PDB entry 5AO6 | X-ray diffraction, 3.36 A resolution | chain A

# Chain A
Molecule: C-type mannose receptor 2
Organism: Homo sapiens
Notes: fragment: domains 1-4
UniProtKB: Q9UBG0 (MRC2_HUMAN); residues 35-511 here = UniProt positions 35-511
Amino-acid sequence (491 residues; row label = number of the first residue in the row):
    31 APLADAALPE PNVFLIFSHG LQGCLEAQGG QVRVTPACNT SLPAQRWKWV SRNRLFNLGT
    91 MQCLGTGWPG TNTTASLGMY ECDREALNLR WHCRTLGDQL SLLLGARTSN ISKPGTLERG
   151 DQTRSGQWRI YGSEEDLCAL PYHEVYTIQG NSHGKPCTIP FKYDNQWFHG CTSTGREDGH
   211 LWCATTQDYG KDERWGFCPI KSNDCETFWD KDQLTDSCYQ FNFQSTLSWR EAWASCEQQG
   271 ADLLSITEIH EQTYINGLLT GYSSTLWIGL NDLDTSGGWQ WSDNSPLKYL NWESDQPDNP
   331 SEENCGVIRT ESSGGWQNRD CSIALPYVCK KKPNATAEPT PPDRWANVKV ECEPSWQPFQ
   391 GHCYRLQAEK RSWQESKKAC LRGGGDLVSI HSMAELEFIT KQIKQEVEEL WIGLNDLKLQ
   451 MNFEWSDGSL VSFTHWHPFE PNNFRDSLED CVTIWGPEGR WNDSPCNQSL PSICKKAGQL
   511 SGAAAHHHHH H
Not modelled in the structure: 31-39, 99-104, 138-154, 365-379, 508-521
Disulfide bonds: Cys54-Cys68, Cys93-Cys112, Cys123-Cys168, Cys187-Cys213, Cys201-Cys228, Cys235-Cys248, Cys266-Cys359, Cys335-Cys351, Cys382-Cys393, Cys410-Cys504, Cys481-Cys496
Construct notes: expression tag (31-34, 512-521)
Swiss-Prot annotation at these positions:
  - glycosylation (N-linked (GlcNAc...) asparagine): Asn69 (complex), Asn140, Asn364
  - mutagenesis: Asn472 (N472D: Reduced sugar-binding activity)
Reported in the primary citation:
  - mutagenesis - Q179N/N181T, Y193A, R206A/D208A, Y219A: abolished binding to gelatin
  - mutagenesis - Q179A, F253A, L288A, Y292A: unchanged binding to gelatin
  - specificity-determining residues: Ser155 (proposed by the authors, not directly observed)

# Overview
Curated annotation (UniProt) lists one mutagenesis site. From the paper: Q179N/N181T, Y193A and R206A/D208A,
among others, abolish binding to gelatin; the specificity determinant Ser155; 8 substitutions were tested in
all.
Chain A is C-type mannose receptor 2 (Homo sapiens); the structure, Endo180 D1-4, trigonal form, was
determined by X-ray diffraction together with 5AO5 from the same study.
